Entry 6UGV (X-ray diffraction, 2.40 A resolution); this record covers chains H and L.

# Chain H
Molecule: Infliximab Fab Heavy Chain
From: Homo sapiens
UniProt: A8K008 (A8K008_HUMAN); residues 117-226 here correspond to UniProt positions 139-248 (UniProt number = residue number + 22)
Amino-acid sequence (226 residues; numbered 1 to 226; the number before each row is that of its first residue):
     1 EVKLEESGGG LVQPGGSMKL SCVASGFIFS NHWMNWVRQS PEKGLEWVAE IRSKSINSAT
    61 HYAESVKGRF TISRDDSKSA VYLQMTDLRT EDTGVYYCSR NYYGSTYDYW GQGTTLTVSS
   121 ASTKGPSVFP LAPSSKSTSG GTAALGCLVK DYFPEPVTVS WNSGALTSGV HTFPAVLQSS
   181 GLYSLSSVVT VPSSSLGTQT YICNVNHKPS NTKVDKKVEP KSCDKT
Disordered / not traced: 222-226
Disulfides: Cys-22/Cys-98, Cys-147/Cys-203
Residues lining bound ligands: meso-erythritol (MRY): Gly-141, Thr-142, Thr-190, Val-191, Pro-192

# Chain L
Molecule: Infliximab Fab Light Chain
From: Homo sapiens
UniProt: Q6P5S8 (Q6P5S8_HUMAN); residues 107-214 here correspond to UniProt positions 129-236 (UniProt number = residue number + 22)
Amino-acid sequence (214 residues; numbered 1 to 214; the number before each row is that of its first residue):
     1 DILLTQSPAI LSVSPGERVS FSCRASQFVG SSIHWYQQRT NGSPRLLIKY ASESMSGIPS
    61 RFSGSGSGTD FTLSINTVES EDIADYYCQQ SHSWPFTFGS GTNLEVKRTV AAPSVFIFPP
   121 SDEQLKSGTA SVVCLLNNFY PREAKVQWKV DNALQSGNSQ ESVTEQDSKD STYSLSSTLT
   181 LSKADYEKHK VYACEVTHQG LSSPVTKSFN RGEC
Disordered / not traced: 214
Disulfides: Cys-23/Cys-88, Cys-134/Cys-194

# Chain H / chain L interface
Residue-residue contacts (75; chain H residue first):
  Gln-39(H) with Gln-38(L), hydrogen bond; Tyr-87(L), hydrogen bond
  Leu-45(H) with Tyr-87(L), hydrophobic; Phe-98(L)
  Trp-47(H) with Trp-94(L), hydrophobic; Pro-95(L), hydrophobic
  Glu-50(H) with Trp-94(L)
  Arg-52(H) with Trp-94(L)
  Tyr-97(H) with Gln-38(L), hydrogen bond; Gly-42(L), hydrogen bond (side chain-backbone); Ser-43(L)
  Asn-101(H) with Phe-96(L)
  Gly-104(H) with Phe-96(L)
  Ser-105(H) with His-34(L); Tyr-50(L); Gln-89(L), hydrogen bond (backbone-side chain); Ser-91(L); Phe-96(L)
  Thr-106(H) with His-34(L); Tyr-36(L); Leu-46(L); Lys-49(L)
  Tyr-107(H) with Tyr-36(L), hydrogen bond (backbone-side chain); Gln-89(L); Phe-96(L); Phe-98(L), hydrophobic
  Asp-108(H) with Leu-46(L)
  Trp-110(H) with Tyr-36(L); Pro-44(L); Phe-98(L), hydrophobic
  Gly-111(H) with Ser-43(L), hydrogen bond (backbone-side chain)
  Gln-112(H) with Ser-43(L)
  Phe-129(H) with Ser-121(L); Gln-124(L)
  Pro-130(H) with Ser-121(L); Glu-123(L)
  Leu-131(H) with Phe-118(L); Val-133(L), hydrophobic
  Ala-132(H) with Phe-118(L)
  Lys-136(H) with Phe-116(L); Ile-117(L), hydrogen bond (backbone-backbone); Lys-207(L); Ser-208(L); Phe-209(L)
  Ser-137(H) with Phe-116(L); Ile-117(L); Phe-118(L)
  Thr-138(H) with Phe-116(L)
  Ser-139(H) with Ser-114(L); Phe-116(L)
  Ala-144(H) with Phe-116(L), hydrophobic; Phe-118(L); Leu-135(L), hydrophobic
  Leu-148(H) with Ser-131(L)
  Lys-150(H) with Gln-124(L); Ser-131(L)
  His-171(H) with Asn-137(L); Asn-138(L), hydrogen bond; Ser-174(L), hydrogen bond
  Phe-173(H) with Leu-135(L), hydrophobic; Ser-162(L); Thr-164(L); Ser-174(L); Leu-175(L); Ser-176(L)
  Pro-174(H) with Ser-162(L), hydrogen bond (backbone-side chain); Val-163(L)
  Val-176(H) with Gln-160(L); Glu-161(L); Ser-162(L)
  Leu-177(H) with Gln-160(L), hydrogen bond (backbone-side chain)
  Gln-178(H) with Gln-160(L)
  Val-188(H) with Leu-135(L), hydrophobic
  Thr-190(H) with Asn-137(L)
  Lys-216(H) with Glu-123(L), salt bridge
Interface residues without a listed pair, chain H (43 interface residues in all): Val-37, Glu-46, His-61, Val-128, Thr-142, Ala-143, Leu-145, Ser-186
Interface residues without a listed pair, chain L (42 interface residues in all): Ser-127, Thr-129, Asp-167

# Summary
43 residues of chain H face 42 of chain L across their interface; the contacts include 12 hydrogen bonds and 1
salt bridge. Polar contacts include Lys-216(H)/Glu-123(L), Gln-39(H)/Gln-38(L) and Gln-39(H)/Tyr-87(L). Bound
to chain H: meso-erythritol.
Here chain H is Infliximab Fab Heavy Chain and chain L is Infliximab Fab Light Chain, both from Homo sapiens.
Entry 6UGV (Crystal structure of the Fab fragment of anti-TNFa antibody infliximab (Remicade) in a I-centered
orthorhombic crystal ...) was determined by X-ray diffraction together with 6UGS, 6UGT and 6UGU from the same
study.
